2A54 - chains B and D of the 4 polymer chains in the assembly; structure by X-ray diffraction, 1.45 A resolution.

# Chain B (and D)
Name: GFP-like non-fluorescent chromoprotein FP595 chain 2
From: Anemonia sulcata
Notes: chain D of this document is another copy of the same molecule, construct and numbering; everything in this record applies to it too
UniProtKB: Q9GZ28 (NFCP_ANESU); aligned to UniProt positions 63-230 over residues 65-232 (the alignment contains insertions or deletions, so no single offset holds)
Chain sequence (168 residues; numbered 65 to 232; the number before each row is that of its first residue):
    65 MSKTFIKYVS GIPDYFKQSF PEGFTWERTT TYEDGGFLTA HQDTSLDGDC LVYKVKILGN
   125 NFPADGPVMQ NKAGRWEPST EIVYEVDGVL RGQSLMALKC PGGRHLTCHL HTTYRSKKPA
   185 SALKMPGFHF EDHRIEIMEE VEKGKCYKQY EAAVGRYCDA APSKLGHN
Modified residues: Met65 ({(4Z)-4-(4-hydroxybenzylidene)-2-[3-(methylthio)propanimidoyl]-5-oxo-4,5-dihydro-1H-imidazol-1-yl}acetic acid; NRQ)
Sequence notes: chromophore (65, 65, 65); engineered mutation Ser143 (Ala in Q9GZ28)

# Chain B / chain D interface
Contacting residue pairs (34; chain B residue first):
  Glu91(B) - Asn124(D)
  Glu91(B) - Asn125(D)  hydrogen bond (side chain-backbone)
  Arg92(B) - Asn124(D)
  Thr93(B) - Phe101(D)
  Thr93(B) - Asn124(D)  hydrogen bond
  Phe101(B) - Thr93(D)
  Phe101(B) - Thr95(D)
  Phe101(B) - His175(D)
  Thr103(B) - Thr103(D)  hydrogen bond
  Thr103(B) - Leu122(D)
  Thr103(B) - Asn124(D)
  Lys120(B) - Leu122(D)
  Leu122(B) - Thr103(D)
  Leu122(B) - His105(D)
  Leu122(B) - Lys120(D)
  Leu122(B) - Leu122(D)  hydrophobic
  Asn124(B) - Glu91(D)
  Asn124(B) - Arg92(D)
  Asn124(B) - Thr93(D)  hydrogen bond
  Asn124(B) - Thr103(D)
  Asn125(B) - Glu91(D)  hydrogen bond (backbone-side chain)
  Asn125(B) - Arg155(D)
  Asn125(B) - His175(D)  hydrogen bond (side chain-backbone)
  Asn125(B) - Thr176(D)
  Asn125(B) - Thr177(D)  hydrogen bond
  Pro127(B) - Asp151(D)
  Ala128(B) - Asp151(D)  hydrogen bond (backbone-side chain)
  Asp151(B) - Pro127(D)
  Asp151(B) - Ala128(D)  hydrogen bond (side chain-backbone)
  Arg155(B) - Asn125(D)  hydrogen bond
  His175(B) - Phe101(D)
  His175(B) - Asn125(D)  hydrogen bond (backbone-side chain)
  Thr176(B) - Asn125(D)
  Thr177(B) - Asn125(D)  hydrogen bond
Also at the interface, not in a pair above, chain B (21 interface residues in all): Thr95, Ala104, His105, Ile121, Phe126
Also at the interface, not in a pair above, chain D (21 interface residues in all): Ala104, Ile121, Asp129

# Summary
The chain B/chain D interface involves 21 residues from each chain; the contacts include 12 hydrogen bonds.
Polar contacts include Glu91(B)-Asn125(D), Thr93(B)-Asn124(D) and Thr103(B)-Thr103(D).
Chain B and chain D are both GFP-like non-fluorescent chromoprotein FP595 chain 2 (Anemonia sulcata); the
structure, fluorescent protein asFP595, A143S, on-state, 1min irradiation, was determined by X-ray
diffraction, deposited together with 2A50, 2A52, 2A53 and 2A56.
